2RMB - chains D and N of the 20 polymer chains in the assembly; structure by X-ray diffraction, 2.10 A resolution.

[Chain D (and N)]
Name: Cyclosporin A
Notes: chain N of this document is another copy of the same molecule, construct and numbering; everything in this record applies to it too
Chain sequence (11 residues; row label = number of the first residue in the row):
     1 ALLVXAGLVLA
Covalently attached groups: covalent link Ala1-Ala11
Modified / non-standard residues: Ala1 (D-alanine; DAL); Leu2, Leu3, Leu8, Leu10 (N-methylleucine; MLE); Val4 (N-methylvaline; MVA); DMT (3-hydroxy-4,4-dimethyl-2-(methylamino)-6-octenoic acid) at position 5; Ala6 (alpha-aminobutyric acid; ABA); Gly7 (sarcosine; SAR)
Construct notes: engineered mutation DMT_5 (Bmt in NOR00033)

[Chain D / chain N interface]
Pairs across the interface (5; chain D residue first):
  DMT_5(D) - DMT_5(N)
  Ala6(D) - Leu8(N)
  Gly7(D) - Gly7(N)
  Leu8(D) - Ala6(N)
  Leu8(D) - Leu8(N)

[In short]
The chain D/chain N interface involves 4 residues from each chain.
Chain D and chain N are both Cyclosporin A; the structure, Crystal structures of cyclophilin A complexed with
cyclosporin A and N-methyl-4-[(E)-2-butenyl]-4,4-dimethylthreonine cyclosporin A, was determined by X-ray
diffraction, deposited together with 2RMA.
